4V2A - chain A; structure by X-ray diffraction, 2.40 A resolution.

# Chain A
Protein: Netrin receptor UNC5A
From: Homo sapiens
Notes: fragment: ectodomain
UniProt: Q6ZN44 (UNC5A_HUMAN); residues 1-303 here = UniProt positions 1-303
Chain sequence (303 residues; numbered 1 to 303; the number before each row is that of its first residue):
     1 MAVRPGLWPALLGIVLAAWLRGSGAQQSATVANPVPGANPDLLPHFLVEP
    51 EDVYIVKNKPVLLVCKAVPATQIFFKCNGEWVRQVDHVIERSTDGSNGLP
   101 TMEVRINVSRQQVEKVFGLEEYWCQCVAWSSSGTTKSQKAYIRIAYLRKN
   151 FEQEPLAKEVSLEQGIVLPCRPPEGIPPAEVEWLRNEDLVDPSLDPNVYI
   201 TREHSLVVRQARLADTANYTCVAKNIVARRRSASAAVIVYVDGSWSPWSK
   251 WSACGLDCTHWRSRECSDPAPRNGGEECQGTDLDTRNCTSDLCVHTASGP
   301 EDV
Unresolved in the structure: 1-42, 289-292, 295-303
Cystine bridges: Cys65-Cys126, Cys77-Cys124, Cys170-Cys221, Cys254-Cys288, Cys258-Cys293, Cys266-Cys278
Covalently attached groups: N-acetylglucosamine (NAG) linked to Asn218
Construct notes: conflict Asn97 (Ser in Q6ZN44)
Curated features (UniProtKB/Swiss-Prot):
  - glycosylation: Asn107 (N-linked (GlcNAc...) asparagine), Asn218 (N-linked (GlcNAc...) asparagine), Trp245 (C-linked (Man) tryptophan), Trp248 (C-linked (Man) tryptophan), Trp251 (C-linked (Man) tryptophan), Asn287 (N-linked (GlcNAc...) asparagine)

# In short
N-acetylglucosamine is covalently linked to Asn218.
Chain A is Netrin receptor UNC5A (Homo sapiens); the structure, human Unc5A ectodomain, was determined by
X-ray diffraction (same publication as 4V2D and 4V2E).
